Entry 8E7J (electron microscopy, 3.10 A resolution); this record covers chains A and B of the 5 polymer chains in the assembly.

[Chain A (and B)]
Protein: Transthyretin
From: Homo sapiens
Notes: chain B of this document is another copy of the same molecule, construct and numbering; everything in this record applies to it too
Reference sequence: P02766 (TTHY_HUMAN); residues -19 to 127 here correspond to UniProt positions 1-147 (UniProt number = residue number + 20)
Chain sequence (147 residues; row label = number of the first residue in the row; numbers below 1 keep their minus sign (Met-19 is residue -19)):
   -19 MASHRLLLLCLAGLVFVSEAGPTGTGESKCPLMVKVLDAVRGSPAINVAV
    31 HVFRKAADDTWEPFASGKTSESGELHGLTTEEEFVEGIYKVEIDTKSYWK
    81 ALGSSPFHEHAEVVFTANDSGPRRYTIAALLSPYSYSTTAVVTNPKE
Unresolved in the structure: -19 to 11, 36-63, 123-127
Construct notes: variant Ser84 (Ile104 in P02766)
Reported in the primary citation:
  - conformationally variable residues: Gly67

[How chain A and chain B interact]
Pairs across the interface (169):
  Leu12(A) - Leu12(B)
  Met13(A) - Leu12(B)  hydrogen bond (backbone-backbone)
  Met13(A) - Met13(B)
  Met13(A) - Val14(B)  hydrogen bond (backbone-backbone)
  Val14(A) - Val14(B)
  Lys15(A) - Val14(B)  hydrogen bond (backbone-backbone)
  Lys15(A) - Lys15(B)
  Lys15(A) - Val16(B)  hydrogen bond (backbone-backbone)
  Val16(A) - Val16(B)
  Leu17(A) - Val16(B)  hydrogen bond (backbone-backbone)
  Leu17(A) - Leu17(B)  hydrogen bond (backbone-backbone)
  Asp18(A) - Leu17(B)
  Asp18(A) - Asp18(B)  hydrogen bond (backbone-backbone)
  Ala19(A) - Asp18(B)  hydrogen bond (backbone-backbone)
  Ala19(A) - Ala19(B)
  Ala19(A) - Val20(B)  hydrogen bond (backbone-backbone)
  Val20(A) - Val20(B)
  Arg21(A) - Val20(B)  hydrogen bond (backbone-backbone)
  Arg21(A) - Arg21(B)
  Gly22(A) - Arg21(B)  hydrogen bond (backbone-backbone)
  Gly22(A) - Gly22(B)
  Ser23(A) - Ser23(B)
  Pro24(A) - Pro24(B)
  Ala25(A) - Pro24(B)  hydrogen bond (backbone-backbone)
  Ala25(A) - Ala25(B)
  Ala25(A) - Ile26(B)  hydrogen bond (backbone-backbone)
  Ile26(A) - Ile26(B)
  Asn27(A) - Ile26(B)  hydrogen bond (backbone-backbone)
  Asn27(A) - Asn27(B)
  Asn27(A) - Val28(B)  hydrogen bond (backbone-backbone)
  Asn27(A) - Tyr69(B)
  Val28(A) - Val28(B)
  Ala29(A) - Val28(B)  hydrogen bond (backbone-backbone)
  Ala29(A) - Ala29(B)
  Ala29(A) - Val30(B)  hydrogen bond (backbone-backbone)
  Val30(A) - Val30(B)
  His31(A) - Val30(B)  hydrogen bond (backbone-backbone)
  His31(A) - His31(B)
  His31(A) - Val32(B)  hydrogen bond (backbone-backbone)
  Val32(A) - Val32(B)
  Phe33(A) - Val32(B)  hydrogen bond (backbone-backbone)
  Phe33(A) - Phe33(B)  hydrophobic
  Phe33(A) - Arg34(B)  hydrogen bond (backbone-backbone)
  Arg34(A) - Arg34(B)
  Lys35(A) - Arg34(B)  hydrogen bond (backbone-backbone)
  Lys35(A) - Lys35(B)
  Phe64(A) - Phe64(B)  hydrophobic
  Phe64(A) - Val65(B)
  Val65(A) - Val65(B)
  Glu66(A) - Glu66(B)
  Glu66(A) - Gly67(B)  hydrogen bond (backbone-backbone)
  Gly67(A) - Gly67(B)
  Ile68(A) - Gly67(B)  hydrogen bond (backbone-backbone)
  Tyr69(A) - Ile68(B)  hydrogen bond (backbone-backbone)
  Tyr69(A) - Tyr69(B)  hydrophobic
  Tyr69(A) - Lys70(B)  hydrogen bond (backbone-backbone)
  Lys70(A) - Lys70(B)
  Val71(A) - Lys70(B)  hydrogen bond (backbone-backbone)
  Val71(A) - Val71(B)
  Val71(A) - Glu72(B)  hydrogen bond (backbone-backbone)
  Glu72(A) - Glu72(B)
  Ile73(A) - Glu72(B)  hydrogen bond (backbone-backbone)
  Ile73(A) - Ile73(B)
  Ile73(A) - Asp74(B)  hydrogen bond (backbone-backbone)
  Asp74(A) - Asp74(B)  hydrogen bond (backbone-backbone)
  Asp74(A) - Thr75(B)  hydrogen bond (backbone-backbone)
  Thr75(A) - Thr75(B)
  Lys76(A) - Asp74(B)  salt bridge
  Lys76(A) - Thr75(B)  hydrogen bond (backbone-backbone)
  Lys76(A) - Lys76(B)
  Lys76(A) - Ser77(B)  hydrogen bond (backbone-backbone)
  Ser77(A) - Ser77(B)
  Tyr78(A) - Ser77(B)
  Tyr78(A) - Tyr78(B)  hydrophobic
  Tyr78(A) - Trp79(B)  hydrogen bond (backbone-backbone)
  Trp79(A) - Trp79(B)
  Trp79(A) - Lys80(B)
  Trp79(A) - Leu82(B)
  Lys80(A) - Lys80(B)
  Ala81(A) - Lys80(B)  hydrogen bond (backbone-backbone)
  Ala81(A) - Ala81(B)  hydrogen bond (backbone-backbone)
  Leu82(A) - Ala81(B)
  Leu82(A) - Leu82(B)  hydrophobic
  Leu82(A) - Gly83(B)  hydrogen bond (backbone-backbone)
  Gly83(A) - Gly83(B)
  Ser84(A) - Gly83(B)
  Ser84(A) - Ser84(B)  hydrogen bond (backbone-backbone)
  Ser84(A) - Ser85(B)  hydrogen bond (backbone-backbone)
  Ser85(A) - Ser85(B)
  Pro86(A) - Pro86(B)
  Pro86(A) - Phe87(B)
  Phe87(A) - Phe87(B)  hydrogen bond (backbone-backbone)
  Phe87(A) - His88(B)
  His88(A) - His88(B)  hydrogen bond (backbone-backbone)
  His88(A) - Glu89(B)  hydrogen bond (backbone-backbone)
  Glu89(A) - Glu89(B)
  Glu89(A) - His90(B)  hydrogen bond (backbone-backbone)
  His90(A) - His90(B)
  Ala91(A) - His90(B)
  Ala91(A) - Ala91(B)
  Ala91(A) - Glu92(B)  hydrogen bond (backbone-backbone)
  Glu92(A) - Glu92(B)
  Val93(A) - Glu92(B)  hydrogen bond (backbone-backbone)
  Val93(A) - Val93(B)
  Val93(A) - Val94(B)  hydrogen bond (backbone-backbone)
  Val94(A) - Val94(B)
  Phe95(A) - Trp79(B)
  Phe95(A) - Val94(B)  hydrogen bond (backbone-backbone)
  Phe95(A) - Phe95(B)  hydrophobic
  Phe95(A) - Thr96(B)  hydrogen bond (backbone-backbone)
  Thr96(A) - Thr96(B)
  Ala97(A) - Thr96(B)
  Ala97(A) - Ala97(B)
  Ala97(A) - Asn98(B)  hydrogen bond (backbone-backbone)
  Asn98(A) - Asn98(B)  hydrogen bond
  Asp99(A) - Asn98(B)  hydrogen bond (backbone-backbone)
  Asp99(A) - Asp99(B)
  Asp99(A) - Ser100(B)
  Ser100(A) - Ser100(B)
  Gly101(A) - Ser100(B)  hydrogen bond (backbone-backbone)
  Pro102(A) - Pro102(B)
  Arg103(A) - Asp99(B)  salt bridge
  Arg103(A) - Pro102(B)  hydrogen bond (backbone-backbone)
  Arg103(A) - Arg103(B)
  Arg103(A) - Arg104(B)  hydrogen bond (backbone-backbone)
  Arg104(A) - Arg104(B)
  Tyr105(A) - Ile73(B)  hydrophobic
  Tyr105(A) - Asp74(B)  hydrogen bond
  Tyr105(A) - Arg104(B)  hydrogen bond (backbone-backbone)
  Tyr105(A) - Tyr105(B)  hydrophobic
  Tyr105(A) - Thr106(B)  hydrogen bond (backbone-backbone)
  Thr106(A) - Thr106(B)
  Ile107(A) - Ile73(B)  hydrophobic
  Ile107(A) - Thr106(B)  hydrogen bond (backbone-backbone)
  Ile107(A) - Ile107(B)
  Ile107(A) - Ala108(B)  hydrogen bond (backbone-backbone)
  Ala108(A) - Ala108(B)
  Ala108(A) - Ala109(B)
  Ala109(A) - Ala109(B)
  Leu110(A) - Val71(B)  hydrophobic
  Leu110(A) - Ala109(B)  hydrogen bond (backbone-backbone)
  Leu110(A) - Leu110(B)  hydrophobic
  Leu110(A) - Leu111(B)  hydrogen bond (backbone-backbone)
  Leu111(A) - Leu111(B)
  Leu111(A) - Ser112(B)
  Ser112(A) - Ala109(B)
  Ser112(A) - Ser112(B)
  Ser112(A) - Pro113(B)
  Pro113(A) - Ala25(B)  hydrophobic
  Pro113(A) - Pro113(B)
  Pro113(A) - Tyr114(B)  hydrogen bond (backbone-backbone)
  Tyr114(A) - Ala25(B)
  Tyr114(A) - Tyr114(B)  hydrophobic
  Ser115(A) - Tyr114(B)  hydrogen bond (backbone-backbone)
  Ser115(A) - Ser115(B)
  Tyr116(A) - Ser115(B)  hydrogen bond (backbone-backbone)
  Tyr116(A) - Tyr116(B)
  Tyr116(A) - Ser117(B)  hydrogen bond (backbone-backbone)
  Ser117(A) - Ser117(B)
  Thr118(A) - Ser117(B)  hydrogen bond (backbone-backbone)
  Thr118(A) - Thr118(B)
  Thr118(A) - Thr119(B)  hydrogen bond (backbone-backbone)
  Thr119(A) - Thr119(B)
  Ala120(A) - Thr119(B)  hydrogen bond (backbone-backbone)
  Ala120(A) - Ala120(B)
  Ala120(A) - Val121(B)  hydrogen bond (backbone-backbone)
  Val121(A) - Val121(B)
  Val122(A) - Val121(B)  hydrogen bond (backbone-backbone)
  Val122(A) - Val122(B)
Other interface residues (no listed pair), chain B (83 interface residues in all): Gly101

[Summary]
Chain A and chain B each contribute 83 residues to their interface, with 71 hydrogen bonds and 2 salt bridges.
Polar contacts include Lys76(A)-Asp74(B), Arg103(A)-Asp99(B) and Asn98(A)-Asn98(B). The paper reports
conformational variability at Gly67(A).
Both chains are Transthyretin (Homo sapiens). Entry 8E7J (Cryo-EM structure of cardiac amyloid fibril from a
variant ATTR I84S amyloidosis patient) was determined by electron microscopy (same publication as 8TDN, 8TDO
and 8E7E).
